Entry 7KIF (electron microscopy, 2.94 A resolution); this record covers chains F and P of the 11 polymer chains in the assembly.

== Chain F ==
Molecule: RNA polymerase sigma factor SigA
Organism: Mycobacterium tuberculosis
Reference sequence: A0A0H3LGM9 (A0A0H3LGM9_MYCTE); residues 1-528 here correspond to UniProt positions 3-530 (UniProt number = residue number + 2)
Sequence (528 residues; row label = number of the first residue in the row):
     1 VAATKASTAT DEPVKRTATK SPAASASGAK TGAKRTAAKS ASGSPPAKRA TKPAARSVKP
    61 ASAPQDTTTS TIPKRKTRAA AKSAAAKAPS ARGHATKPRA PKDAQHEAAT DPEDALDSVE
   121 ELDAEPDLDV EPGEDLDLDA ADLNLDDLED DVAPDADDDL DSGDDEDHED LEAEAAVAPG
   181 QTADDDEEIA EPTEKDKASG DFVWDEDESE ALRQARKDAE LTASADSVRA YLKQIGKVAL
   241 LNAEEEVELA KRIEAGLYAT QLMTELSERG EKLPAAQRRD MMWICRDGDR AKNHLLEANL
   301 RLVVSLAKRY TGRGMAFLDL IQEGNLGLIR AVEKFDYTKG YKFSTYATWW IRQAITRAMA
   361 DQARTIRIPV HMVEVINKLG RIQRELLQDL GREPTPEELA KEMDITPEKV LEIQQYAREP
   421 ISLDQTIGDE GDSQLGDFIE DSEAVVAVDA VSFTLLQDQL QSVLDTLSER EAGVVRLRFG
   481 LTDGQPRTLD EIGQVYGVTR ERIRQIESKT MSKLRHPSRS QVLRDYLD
Disordered / not traced: 1-205, 528

== Chain P ==
Molecule: 100-nt DNA strand
Sequence (100 nucleotides; row label = number of the first residue in the row):
    64 AATGCCATCT CCAGGCTGGC AGCAGAATGC GACCTGGAGG TTAACCGGTG GCAGCAGCTG
   124 ACCACAACCG ATTTTCTGAC CTGCGCGTTT GCCGGTACAG
Disordered / not traced: 64-75, 92-105, 145-163

== Interface between chain F and chain P ==
Residue-residue contacts (10):
  Arg381(F) with DA106(P), salt bridge to the phosphate; DA107(P), salt bridge to the phosphate
  Arg478(F) with DC126(P), salt bridge to the phosphate
  Leu489(F) with DC126(P), phosphate contact
  Arg500(F) with DC126(P), salt bridge to the phosphate; DA127(P), base contact
  Glu501(F) with DC128(P), hydrogen bond to the base; DA129(P), base contact
  Arg504(F) with DA127(P), salt bridge to the phosphate; DC128(P), salt bridge to the phosphate
Also at the interface, not in a pair above, chain F (11 interface residues in all): Arg352, Gln353, Arg357, Glu374, Asp490
Also at the interface, not in a pair above, chain P (7 interface residues in all): DC125

== Overview ==
11 residues of chain F face 7 of chain P across their interface; the contacts include 1 hydrogen bond and 6
salt bridges. Polar pairs include Glu501(F)-DC128(P), Arg381(F)-DA106(P) and Arg381(F)-DA107(P).
Here chain F is RNA polymerase sigma factor SigA (Mycobacterium tuberculosis) and chain P is a 100-nt DNA
strand. Entry 7KIF (Mycobacterium tuberculosis WT RNAP transcription open promoter complex with WhiB7
transcription factor) was determined by electron microscopy (same publication as 7KIM and 7KIN).
